Entry 3ZHZ (X-ray diffraction, 2.25 A resolution); this record covers chains A and B.

# Chain A (and B)
Protein: 1-deoxy-D-xylulose 5-phosphate reductoisomerase
Source organism: Mycobacterium tuberculosis
Notes: EC 1.1.1.267; chain B of this document is another copy of the same molecule, construct and numbering; everything in this record applies to it too
UniProt: P64012 (DXR_MYCTU); numbering as in UniProt (aligned over 2-389)
Amino-acid sequence (397 residues; each row starts with the number of its first residue; numbers below 1 keep their minus sign (Met-7 is residue -7)):
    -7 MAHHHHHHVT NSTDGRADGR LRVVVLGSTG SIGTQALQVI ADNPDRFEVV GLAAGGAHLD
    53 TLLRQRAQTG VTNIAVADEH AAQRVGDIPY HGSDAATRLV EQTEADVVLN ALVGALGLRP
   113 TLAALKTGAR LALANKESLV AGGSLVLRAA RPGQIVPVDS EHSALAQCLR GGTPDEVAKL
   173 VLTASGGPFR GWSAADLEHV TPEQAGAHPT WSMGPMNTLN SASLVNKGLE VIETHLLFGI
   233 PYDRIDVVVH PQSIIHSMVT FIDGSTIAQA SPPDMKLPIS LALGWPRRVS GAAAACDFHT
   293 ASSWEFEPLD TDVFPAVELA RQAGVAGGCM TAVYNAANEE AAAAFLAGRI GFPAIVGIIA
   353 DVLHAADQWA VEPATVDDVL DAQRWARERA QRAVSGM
Unresolved in the structure: -7 to 10, 72-78, 202-208 (chain B: -7 to 10)
Differences from the reference sequence: expression tag (-7 to 1)
Residues lining bound ligands: FM7 ([(1S)-1-(3,4-dichlorophenyl)-3-[oxidanyl-[2-[[3-(trifluoromethyl)phenyl]amino]phenyl]carbonyl-amino]propyl]phosphonic acid): Ser23, Ile24, Lys128, Asp151, Ser152, Glu153, Thr175, Ala176, Ser177, Gly178, Asn209, Thr210, Ser213, Asn218, Lys219, Glu222, Ser245, Pro265, Met267
What the authors report for this chain:
  - binding site for FM7: Ser152, Glu153, Ser177, Ser213, Asn218, Lys219

# Interface between chain A and chain B
Contacting residue pairs (81; chain A residue first):
  Gln159(A) with Ser257(B), hydrogen bond; Ile259(B)
  Arg162(A) with Arg162(B); Gly163(B), hydrogen bond (side chain-backbone)
  Gly163(A) with Arg162(B); Arg280(B), hydrogen bond (backbone-side chain)
  Thr165(A) with Arg279(B), hydrogen bond
  Asp167(A) with Arg279(B), salt bridge
  Glu168(A) with Arg279(B), salt bridge; Arg280(B), hydrogen bond (side chain-backbone)
  Val240(A) with Phe290(B), hydrophobic
  Met250(A) with Phe290(B), hydrophobic
  Thr252(A) with Ala287(B)
  Phe253(A) with Arg280(B)
  Ile254(A) with Ser282(B); Gly283(B), hydrogen bond (backbone-backbone)
  Asp255(A) with Leu269(B); Arg280(B), salt bridge; Val281(B); Ala284(B); Ala285(B), hydrogen bond (backbone-backbone)
  Gly256(A) with Ser263(B); Ala285(B); Ala286(B); Ala287(B)
  Ser257(A) with Gln159(B), hydrogen bond; Gln261(B), hydrogen bond; Leu269(B); Arg280(B)
  Thr258(A) with Ala260(B); Gln261(B); Ala262(B), hydrogen bond (backbone-backbone)
  Ile259(A) with Gln159(B); Ile259(B), hydrophobic; Ala260(B); Gln261(B)
  Ala260(A) with Thr258(B); Ile259(B); Ala260(B), hydrogen bond (backbone-backbone)
  Gln261(A) with Ser257(B), hydrogen bond; Thr258(B); Ile259(B)
  Ala262(A) with Ser257(B); Thr258(B), hydrogen bond (backbone-backbone)
  Ser263(A) with Gly256(B)
  Leu269(A) with Asp255(B); Ser257(B)
  Arg279(A) with Glu168(B)
  Arg280(A) with Gly163(B), hydrogen bond (side chain-backbone); Glu168(B), hydrogen bond (backbone-side chain); Phe253(B); Asp255(B), salt bridge; Ser257(B)
  Val281(A) with Asp255(B)
  Ser282(A) with Ile254(B)
  Gly283(A) with Ile254(B), hydrogen bond (backbone-backbone)
  Ala284(A) with Asp255(B)
  Ala285(A) with Asp255(B), hydrogen bond (backbone-backbone); Gly256(B)
  Ala286(A) with Gly256(B)
  Ala287(A) with Thr252(B); Gly256(B)
  Phe290(A) with Val240(B), hydrophobic; Met250(B), hydrophobic
  His291(A) with Asp238(B), salt bridge; Pro300(B)
  Ala293(A) with Phe298(B)
  Ser294(A) with Glu297(B); Phe298(B), hydrogen bond (backbone-backbone)
  Ser295(A) with Ser295(B); Trp296(B); Glu297(B)
  Trp296(A) with Ile247(B), hydrophobic; Ser295(B); Trp296(B), hydrogen bond (backbone-backbone); Phe298(B), hydrophobic
  Glu297(A) with Ser294(B)
  Phe298(A) with Ala293(B); Ser294(B), hydrogen bond (backbone-backbone); Trp296(B), hydrophobic
  Pro300(A) with His291(B)
Interface residues without a listed pair, chain A (44 interface residues in all): Val173, Leu273, Cys288, Thr292, Glu299
Interface residues without a listed pair, chain B (46 interface residues in all): Gly164, Val173, Leu273, Pro278, Cys288, Thr292, Glu299

# In short
The interface between chain A and chain B involves 44 residues on one side and 46 on the other, with 20
hydrogen bonds and 5 salt bridges. Polar pairs include Asp167(A)-Arg279(B), Glu168(A)-Arg279(B) and
Asp255(A)-Arg280(B). Ligands of chain A: compound FM7. The paper reports a binding site for FM7 at Ser152(A),
Glu153(A) and Ser177(A) among others.
Both chains are 1-deoxy-D-xylulose 5-phosphate reductoisomerase (Mycobacterium tuberculosis). Entry 3ZHZ
(Structure of Mycobacterium tuberculosis DXR in complex with a fosmidomycin analogue) was determined by X-ray
diffraction, deposited together with 3ZHX, 3ZHY and 3ZI0.
